PDB entry 5C8Y | X-ray diffraction, 2.59 A resolution | chains B and F of the 6 polymer chains in the assembly

== Chain B ==
Protein: Tubulin beta
Source organism: Sus barbatus
Chain sequence (445 residues; numbered 1 to 445; the number before each row is that of its first residue):
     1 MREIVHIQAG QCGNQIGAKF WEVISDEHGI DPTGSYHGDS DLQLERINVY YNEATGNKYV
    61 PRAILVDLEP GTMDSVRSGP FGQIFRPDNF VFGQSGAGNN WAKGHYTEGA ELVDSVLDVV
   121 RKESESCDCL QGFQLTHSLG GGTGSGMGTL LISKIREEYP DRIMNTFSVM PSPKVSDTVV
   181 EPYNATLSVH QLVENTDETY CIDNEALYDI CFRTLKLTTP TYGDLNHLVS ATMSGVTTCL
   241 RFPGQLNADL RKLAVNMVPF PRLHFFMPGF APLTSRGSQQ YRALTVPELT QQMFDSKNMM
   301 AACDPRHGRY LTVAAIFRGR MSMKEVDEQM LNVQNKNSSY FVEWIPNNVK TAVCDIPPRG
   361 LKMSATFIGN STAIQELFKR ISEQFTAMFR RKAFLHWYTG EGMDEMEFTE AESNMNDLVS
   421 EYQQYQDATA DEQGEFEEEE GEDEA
Disordered / not traced: 1, 429-445
Metal / ion sites: Mg2+: Q11 (together with GDP)
Ligand contacts:
  - GDP (guanosine-5'-diphosphate): G10, Q11, C12, Q15, I16, A97, N99, S138, G140, G141, G142, T143, G144, V169, P171, V175, D177, E181, N204, L207, Y222, L225, N226
  - Plinabulin (PN6; (3Z,6Z)-3-benzylidene-6-[(5-tert-butyl-1H-imidazol-4-yl)methylidene]piperazine-2,5-dione): Y50, Q134, N165, F167, E198, Y200, V236, T237, C239, L240, L250, L253, A254, M257, A314, A315, I316, K350, T351, A352, I368

== Chain F ==
Protein: Uncharacterized protein
Source organism: Gallus gallus
UniProtKB: E1BQ43 (E1BQ43_CHICK); residues 1-378 here = UniProt positions 1-378
Chain sequence (384 residues; row label = number of the first residue in the row):
     1 MYTFVVRDEN SSVYAEVSRL LLATGQWKRL RKDNPRFNLM LGERNRLPFG RLGHEPGLVQ
    61 LVNYYRGADK LCRKASLVKL IKTSPELSES CTWFPESYVI YPTNLKTPVA PAQNGIRHLI
   121 NNTRTDEREV FLAAYNRRRE GREGNVWIAK SSAGAKGEGI LISSEASELL DFIDEQGQVH
   181 VIQKYLEKPL LLEPGHRKFD IRSWVLVDHL YNIYLYREGV LRTSSEPYNS ANFQDKTCHL
   241 TNHCIQKEYS KNYGRYEEGN EMFFEEFNQY LMDALNTTLE NSILLQIKHI IRSCLMCIEP
   301 AISTKHLHYQ SFQLFGFDFM VDEELKVWLI EVNGAPACAQ KLYAELCQGI VDVAISSVFP
   361 LADTGQKTSQ PTSIFIKLHH HHHH
Disordered / not traced: 104-125, 150-160, 248-251, 363-371, 381-384
Sequence notes: expression tag (379-384)
Ligand contacts: AMP-PCP (ACP; phosphomethylphosphonic acid adenylate ester): K74, P95, I148, Q183, K184, Y185, L186, K198, D200, R202, R222, H239, L240, T241, N242, D318, M320, I330, E331, N333

== How chain B and chain F interact ==
Contacting residue pairs (12):
  R309(B) - R31(F)
  L331(B) - R36(F)
  L331(B) - P56(F)
  L331(B) - G57(F)
  Q334(B) - R36(F)
  N335(B) - T3(F)
  N335(B) - R36(F)  hydrogen bond
  N335(B) - G57(F)  hydrogen bond (side chain-backbone)
  N335(B) - L58(F)
  S338(B) - L30(F)
  S338(B) - N34(F)  hydrogen bond
  N347(B) - R36(F)
Also at the interface, not in a pair above, chain B (9 interface residues in all): K336, S339, E343
Also at the interface, not in a pair above, chain F (11 interface residues in all): K28, D33, E55

== In short ==
The interface between chain B and chain F involves 9 residues on one side and 11 on the other, with 3 hydrogen
bonds. Among the polar pairs are N335(B)-R36(F), N335(B)-G57(F) and S338(B)-N34(F). Bound to chain B: GDP and
Plinabulin. Bound to chain F: AMP-PCP.
Chain B is Tubulin beta (Sus barbatus) and chain F is Uncharacterized protein (Gallus gallus); the structure,
Crystal structure of T2R-TTL-Plinabulin complex, was determined by X-ray diffraction together with 5CA0, 5CA1
and 5CB4 from the same study.
